Entry 3PPH (X-ray diffraction, 2.80 A resolution); this record covers chain A.

# Chain A
Name: 5-methyltetrahydropteroyltriglutamate--homocysteine methyltransferase
Organism: Candida albicans
Notes: EC 2.1.1.14
Reference sequence: P82610 (METE_CANAL); residue numbers follow UniProt; this construct covers 1-767
Sequence (789 residues; each row starts with the number of its first residue; numbers below 1 keep their minus sign (Met-21 is residue -21)):
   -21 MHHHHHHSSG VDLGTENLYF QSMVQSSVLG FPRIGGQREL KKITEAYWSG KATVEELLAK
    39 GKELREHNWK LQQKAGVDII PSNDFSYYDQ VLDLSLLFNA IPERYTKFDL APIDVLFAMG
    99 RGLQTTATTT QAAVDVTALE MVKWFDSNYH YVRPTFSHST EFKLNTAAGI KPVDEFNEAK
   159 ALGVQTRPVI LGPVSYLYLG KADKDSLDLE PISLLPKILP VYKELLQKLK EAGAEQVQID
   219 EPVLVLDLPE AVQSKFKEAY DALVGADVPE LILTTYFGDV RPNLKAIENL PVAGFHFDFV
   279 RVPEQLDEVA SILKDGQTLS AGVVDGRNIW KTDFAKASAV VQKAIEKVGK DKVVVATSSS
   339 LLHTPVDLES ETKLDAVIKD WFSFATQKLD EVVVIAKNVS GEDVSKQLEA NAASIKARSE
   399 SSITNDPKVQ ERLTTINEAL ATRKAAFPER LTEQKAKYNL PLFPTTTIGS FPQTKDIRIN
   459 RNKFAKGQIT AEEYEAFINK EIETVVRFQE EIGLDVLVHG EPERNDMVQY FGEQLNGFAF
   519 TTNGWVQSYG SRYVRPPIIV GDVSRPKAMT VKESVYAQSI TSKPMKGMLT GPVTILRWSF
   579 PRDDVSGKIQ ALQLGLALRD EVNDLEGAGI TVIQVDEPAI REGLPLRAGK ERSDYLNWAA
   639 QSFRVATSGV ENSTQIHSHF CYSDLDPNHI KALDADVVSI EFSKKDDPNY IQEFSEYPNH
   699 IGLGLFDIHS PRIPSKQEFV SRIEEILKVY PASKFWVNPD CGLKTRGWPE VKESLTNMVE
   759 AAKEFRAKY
Disordered / not traced: -21 to 0, 661-662, 705-712, 767
Construct notes: engineered mutation Thr103 (Lys in P82610), Thr104 (Lys in P82610), Thr107 (Glu in P82610)
Swiss-Prot annotation at these positions:
  - active site: His707 (Proton donor)
  - binding site (5-methyltetrahydropteroyltri-L-glutamate): Lys19, Asn126, Asp504, Tyr527, Arg530, Tyr531, Trp576
  - binding site (L-homocysteine): Ile446 to Ser448, Glu499, Asp614
  - binding site (L-methionine): Ile446 to Ser448, Glu499, Asp614
  - binding site (Zn(2+)): His657, Cys659, Glu679, Cys739
  - mutagenesis: Met119 (M119A: 22% of the catalytic activity of the wild-type), Lys121 (K121A: Less than 5% of the catalytic activity of the wild-type), Asn126 (N126A: Loss of catalytic activity), His128 (H128A: 26% of the catalytic activity of the wild-type), Gln451 (Q451A: Less than 5% of the catalytic activity of the wild-type), Arg456 (R456A: 38% of the catalytic activity of the wild-type), Arg459 (R459A: Less than 5% of the catalytic activity of the wild-type), Tyr660 (Y660A/Q: Loss of catalytic activity; Y660F: No effect on catalytic activity), His707 (H707A/K: Less than 5% of the catalytic activity of the wild-type)
Disulfide bonds: Cys659-Cys739

# Overview
UniProt lists active-site residue His707, 7 residues binding 5-methyltetrahydropteroyltri-L-glutamate, 5
L-homocysteine-binding residues and 5 L-methionine-binding residues.
Chain A is 5-methyltetrahydropteroyltriglutamate--homocysteine methyltransferase (Candida albicans); the
structure, Crystal structure of the Candida albicans methionine synthase by surface entropy reduction,
threonine variant, was determined by X-ray diffraction, deposited together with 3PPC, 3PPF and 3PPG.
